1RAA - chains B and D of the 4 polymer chains in the assembly; structure by X-ray diffraction, 2.50 A resolution.

== Chain B (and D) ==
Name: Aspartate carbamoyltransferase regulatory chain
Organism: Escherichia coli
Notes: chain D of this document is another copy of the same molecule, construct and numbering; everything in this record applies to it too
UniProtKB: P0A7F3 (PYRI_ECOLI); residue numbers follow UniProt; this construct covers 1-153
Sequence (153 residues; each row starts with the number of its first residue):
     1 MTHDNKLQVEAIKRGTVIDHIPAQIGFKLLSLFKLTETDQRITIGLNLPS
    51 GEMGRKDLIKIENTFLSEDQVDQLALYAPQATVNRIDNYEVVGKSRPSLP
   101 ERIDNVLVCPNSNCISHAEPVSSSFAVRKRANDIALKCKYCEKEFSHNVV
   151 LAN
Ion coordination: Zn2+: C109, C114, C138, C141
Residues lining bound ligands: CTP (cytidine-5'-triphosphate): V9, E10, A11, I12, V17, D19, L58, K60, T82, N84, I86, Y89, V91, K94
Curated features (UniProtKB/Swiss-Prot):
  - binding site (Zn(2+)): C109, C114, C138, C141

== Chain B / chain D interface ==
Pairs across the interface (50):
  M1(B) - D4(D)
  M1(B) - L7(D)  hydrophobic
  T2(B) - L7(D)
  D4(B) - L7(D)
  D4(B) - E10(D)
  N5(B) - E10(D)  hydrogen bond (backbone-side chain)
  K6(B) - E10(D)
  K6(B) - I12(D)
  K6(B) - R41(D)  hydrogen bond (backbone-side chain)
  K6(B) - T43(D)
  K6(B) - E62(D)  salt bridge
  L7(B) - R41(D)
  V9(B) - E10(D)
  Q24(B) - T38(D)  hydrogen bond (side chain-backbone)
  Q24(B) - D39(D)
  F27(B) - F27(D)  hydrophobic
  F27(B) - L30(D)  hydrophobic
  F27(B) - S31(D)
  F27(B) - T36(D)
  L30(B) - F27(D)  hydrophobic
  S31(B) - F27(D)
  T36(B) - Q24(D)
  T36(B) - F27(D)
  T36(B) - L46(D)
  T38(B) - N47(D)  hydrogen bond (backbone-side chain)
  D39(B) - N47(D)
  D39(B) - R55(D)  salt bridge
  Q40(B) - L46(D)
  Q40(B) - N47(D)  hydrogen bond (backbone-side chain)
  R41(B) - N5(D)
  R41(B) - L46(D)
  R41(B) - N47(D)
  R41(B) - P49(D)
  I42(B) - G45(D)
  I42(B) - L46(D)  hydrogen bond (backbone-backbone)
  T43(B) - I44(D)
  I44(B) - T43(D)
  I44(B) - I44(D)  hydrogen bond (backbone-backbone)
  G45(B) - I42(D)
  L46(B) - T36(D)
  L46(B) - Q40(D)
  L46(B) - R41(D)
  L46(B) - I42(D)  hydrogen bond (backbone-backbone)
  L46(B) - I44(D)  hydrophobic
  N47(B) - T38(D)  hydrogen bond (side chain-backbone)
  N47(B) - D39(D)  hydrogen bond (side chain-backbone)
  N47(B) - Q40(D)  hydrogen bond (side chain-backbone)
  L48(B) - R41(D)
  P49(B) - R41(D)
  R55(B) - D39(D)  salt bridge
Other interface residues (no listed pair), chain D (25 interface residues in all): K6, L48

== In short ==
Chain B and chain D each contribute 25 residues to their interface, with 11 hydrogen bonds and 3 salt bridges.
Among the polar pairs are K6(B)-E62(D), D39(B)-R55(D) and N5(B)-E10(D). Bound to chain B: CTP. From UniProt: 4
Zn2+-binding residues on chain B.
Chain B and chain D are both Aspartate carbamoyltransferase regulatory chain (Escherichia coli); the
structure, Crystal structure of ctp-ligated T state aspartate transcarbamoylase at 2.5 angstroms resolution:
implications for atcase mutants ..., was determined by X-ray diffraction (same publication as 1RAB, 1RAC,
1RAD, 1RAE, 1RAF, 1RAG, 1RAH and 1RAI).
